Entry 7VNN (electron microscopy, 2.64 A resolution); this record covers chains E and F of the 8 polymer chains in the assembly.

[Chain E (and F)]
Protein: ADP-ribosylating binary toxin binding subunit CdtB
Organism: Clostridioides difficile
Notes: chain F of this document is another copy of the same molecule, construct and numbering; everything in this record applies to it too
Reference sequence: A8DS70 (A8DS70_CLODI); numbering as in UniProt (aligned over 202-876)
Chain sequence (675 residues; row label = number of the first residue in the row):
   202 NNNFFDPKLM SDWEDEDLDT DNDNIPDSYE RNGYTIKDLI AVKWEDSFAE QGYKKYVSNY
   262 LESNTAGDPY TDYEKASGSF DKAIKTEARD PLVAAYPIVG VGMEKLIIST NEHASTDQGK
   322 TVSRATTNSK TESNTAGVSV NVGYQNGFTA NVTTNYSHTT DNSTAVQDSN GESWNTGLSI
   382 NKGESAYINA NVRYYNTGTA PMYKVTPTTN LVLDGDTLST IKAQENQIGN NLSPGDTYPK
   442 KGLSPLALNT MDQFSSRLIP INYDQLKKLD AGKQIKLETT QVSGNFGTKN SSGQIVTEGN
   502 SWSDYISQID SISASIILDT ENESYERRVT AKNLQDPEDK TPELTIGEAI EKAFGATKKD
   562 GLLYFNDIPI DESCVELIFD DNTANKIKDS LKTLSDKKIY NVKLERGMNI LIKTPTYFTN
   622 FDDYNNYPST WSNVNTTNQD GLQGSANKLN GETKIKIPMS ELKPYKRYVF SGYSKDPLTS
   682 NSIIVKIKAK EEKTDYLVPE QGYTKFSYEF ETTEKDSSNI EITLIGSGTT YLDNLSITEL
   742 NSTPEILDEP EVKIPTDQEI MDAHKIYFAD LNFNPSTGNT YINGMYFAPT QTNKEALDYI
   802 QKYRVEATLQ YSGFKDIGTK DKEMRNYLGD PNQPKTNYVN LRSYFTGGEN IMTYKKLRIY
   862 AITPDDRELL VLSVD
Unresolved in the structure: 202-216, 337-358
Metal / ion sites: Ca2+ site 1: Asp220, Asp222, Asp224, Ile226, Glu231; Ca2+ site 2: Asp222, Asp224, Glu231, Asn260, Glu263, Asp273; Ca2+ site 3: Asn621, Asp623, Gln644, Ser646, Asp734
From the paper describing this entry:
  - mutagenesis - F774G, F774L: decreased binding to di-heptamer

[How chain E and chain F interact]
Contacting residue pairs - 154 pairs, chain E then chain F:
  Ile237(E) with Glu539(F)
  Lys238(E) with Glu539(F)
  Asp239(E) with Leu262(F); Glu539(F), hydrogen bond (backbone-side chain)
  Leu240(E) with Leu262(F)
  Gln252(E) with Pro538(F)
  Gly253(E) with Pro538(F)
  Tyr254(E) with Pro538(F), hydrophobic; Glu539(F), hydrogen bond
  Asp282(E) with Gln509(F)
  Lys283(E) with Glu263(F), salt bridge; Gln509(F); Ser512(F), hydrogen bond (backbone-side chain); Ile513(F)
  Ala284(E) with Ser508(F); Ser512(F)
  Arg290(E) with Asp537(F), salt bridge
  Lys306(E) with Asp417(F), salt bridge
  Ile308(E) with Asp417(F)
  Ile309(E) with Asn463(F)
  Ser310(E) with Asn463(F), hydrogen bond
  Thr311(E) with Lys383(F); Gly384(F), hydrogen bond (backbone-backbone)
  Asn312(E) with Asn382(F)
  Glu313(E) with Ile381(F); Asn382(F); Lys383(F), hydrogen bond (backbone-backbone)
  His314(E) with Ser380(F); Ile381(F)
  Ala315(E) with Ser380(F); Ile381(F), hydrogen bond (backbone-backbone)
  Ser316(E) with Leu379(F); Ser380(F), hydrogen bond
  Thr317(E) with Thr377(F); Gly378(F); Leu379(F), hydrogen bond (backbone-backbone)
  Asp318(E) with Thr377(F); Gly378(F)
  Gln319(E) with Asn376(F); Thr377(F), hydrogen bond (backbone-backbone)
  Gly320(E) with Trp375(F); Asn376(F)
  Lys321(E) with Ser374(F); Trp375(F), hydrogen bond (backbone-backbone)
  Thr322(E) with Glu373(F)
  Val323(E) with Gly372(F); Glu373(F), hydrogen bond (backbone-backbone); Trp375(F), hydrophobic
  Ser324(E) with Asn371(F), hydrogen bond (side chain-backbone)
  Arg325(E) with Ser370(F); Asn371(F), hydrogen bond (backbone-backbone)
  Ala326(E) with Asp369(F); Ser370(F)
  Thr327(E) with Val367(F); Gln368(F); Asp369(F), hydrogen bond (backbone-backbone)
  Thr328(E) with Val367(F); Gln368(F)
  Asn329(E) with Ala366(F); Val367(F)
  Ser330(E) with Thr365(F); Ala366(F)
  Lys331(E) with Ser364(F); Thr365(F), hydrogen bond (backbone-backbone)
  Thr332(E) with Asn363(F); Ser364(F), hydrogen bond
  Glu333(E) with Thr361(F); Asp362(F); Asn363(F), hydrogen bond (backbone-backbone)
  Ser334(E) with Thr360(F); Thr361(F); Asp362(F)
  Asn335(E) with Thr360(F); Thr361(F), hydrogen bond (backbone-backbone)
  Thr336(E) with His359(F), hydrogen bond (side chain-backbone); Thr360(F), hydrogen bond
  Asn390(E) with Thr418(F), hydrogen bond (side chain-backbone); Leu419(F)
  Asn392(E) with Gly416(F); Asp417(F); Thr418(F)
  Tyr404(E) with Ser504(F); Ser508(F)
  Glu426(E) with Lys423(F), salt bridge; Gln454(F)
  Asn427(E) with Thr421(F), hydrogen bond (side chain-backbone); Ile422(F); Lys423(F), hydrogen bond (side chain-backbone); Met452(F), hydrogen bond (side chain-backbone)
  Ile429(E) with Gln482(F), hydrogen bond (backbone-side chain)
  Gly430(E) with Gln482(F)
  Asn431(E) with Gln482(F), hydrogen bond (backbone-side chain); Ser484(F), hydrogen bond
  Asn432(E) with Ser504(F), hydrogen bond (side chain-backbone); Ser508(F)
  Ser434(E) with Ser508(F), hydrogen bond
  Tyr439(E) with Thr481(F), hydrogen bond; Gln482(F), hydrogen bond
  Leu444(E) with Glu479(F); Thr480(F)
  Ser445(E) with Asn411(F), hydrogen bond (backbone-side chain); Val413(F); Thr418(F); Glu479(F), hydrogen bond
  Pro446(E) with Thr418(F), hydrogen bond (backbone-side chain)
  Leu447(E) with Asn411(F); Thr421(F)
  Ala448(E) with Thr418(F); Thr421(F)
  Asn450(E) with Leu419(F)
  Thr451(E) with Met452(F)
  Gln454(E) with Gln454(F)
  Phe455(E) with Asp453(F); Gln454(F), hydrogen bond (backbone-backbone); Phe455(F), hydrophobic
  Ser456(E) with Met452(F); Asp453(F)
  Ser457(E) with Arg458(F)
  Leu459(E) with Glu385(F); Arg458(F)
  Asp471(E) with Lys823(F); Met825(F)
  Ala472(E) with Gln802(F); Asp822(F); Lys823(F)
  Lys474(E) with Asp822(F), salt bridge
  Lys490(E) with Gln509(F), hydrogen bond
  Ser493(E) with Asn265(F); Thr272(F)
  Gly494(E) with Asn265(F); Tyr506(F)
  Gln495(E) with Pro270(F); Tyr506(F), hydrogen bond
  Ile496(E) with Asp505(F); Tyr506(F), hydrogen bond (backbone-side chain); Gln509(F)
  Thr498(E) with Asp505(F), hydrogen bond
  Tyr666(E) with Val753(F), hydrophobic; Ile755(F), hydrogen bond (side chain-backbone)
  Lys716(E) with Glu752(F), salt bridge
  Pro790(E) with Phe846(F)
  Thr791(E) with Phe846(F)
  Gln792(E) with Asp817(F); Gly819(F); Phe846(F)
  Leu829(E) with Gly849(F)
  Asp831(E) with Arg843(F), salt bridge
  Asn833(E) with Asn841(F), hydrogen bond; Arg843(F); Ser844(F)
  Gln834(E) with Arg843(F), hydrogen bond (side chain-backbone); Ser844(F); Tyr845(F), hydrogen bond (side chain-backbone); Thr847(F)
Interface residues without a listed pair, chain E (89 interface residues in all): Gln428, Pro440, Gly473, Ser492, Val497, Pro665, Tyr828
Interface residues without a listed pair, chain F (93 interface residues in all): Tyr261, Ser264, Thr409, Ser420, Gln466, Val483, Phe487, Thr489, Asn501, Ile507, Lys541, Lys754, Ile818, Glu824, Gly848

[Overview]
89 residues of chain E and 93 residues of chain F are in contact, with 44 hydrogen bonds and 7 salt bridges.
Polar pairs include Lys283(E)-Glu263(F), Arg290(E)-Asp537(F) and Lys306(E)-Asp417(F). Asp220(E), Asp222(E),
Asp224(E), Ile226(E) and Glu231(E) coordinate Ca2+ site 1. From the paper: F774G and F774L of chain E reduce
binding to di-heptamer.
Both chains are ADP-ribosylating binary toxin binding subunit CdtB (Clostridioides difficile). Entry 7VNN
(Complex structure of Clostridioides difficile enzymatic component (CDTa) and binding component (CDTb) pore
with long stem) was determined by electron microscopy (same publication as 7VNJ, 7YVQ and 7YVS).
